Entry 1EP4 (X-ray diffraction, 2.50 A resolution); this record covers chains A and B.

# Chain A
Molecule: HIV-1 reverse transcriptase
From: Human immunodeficiency virus 1
Notes: EC 2.7.7.49; fragment: p66
Reference sequence: P04585 (POL_HV1H2); residues 1-560 here correspond to UniProt positions 587-1146 (UniProt number = residue number + 586)
Chain sequence (560 residues; row label = number of the first residue in the row):
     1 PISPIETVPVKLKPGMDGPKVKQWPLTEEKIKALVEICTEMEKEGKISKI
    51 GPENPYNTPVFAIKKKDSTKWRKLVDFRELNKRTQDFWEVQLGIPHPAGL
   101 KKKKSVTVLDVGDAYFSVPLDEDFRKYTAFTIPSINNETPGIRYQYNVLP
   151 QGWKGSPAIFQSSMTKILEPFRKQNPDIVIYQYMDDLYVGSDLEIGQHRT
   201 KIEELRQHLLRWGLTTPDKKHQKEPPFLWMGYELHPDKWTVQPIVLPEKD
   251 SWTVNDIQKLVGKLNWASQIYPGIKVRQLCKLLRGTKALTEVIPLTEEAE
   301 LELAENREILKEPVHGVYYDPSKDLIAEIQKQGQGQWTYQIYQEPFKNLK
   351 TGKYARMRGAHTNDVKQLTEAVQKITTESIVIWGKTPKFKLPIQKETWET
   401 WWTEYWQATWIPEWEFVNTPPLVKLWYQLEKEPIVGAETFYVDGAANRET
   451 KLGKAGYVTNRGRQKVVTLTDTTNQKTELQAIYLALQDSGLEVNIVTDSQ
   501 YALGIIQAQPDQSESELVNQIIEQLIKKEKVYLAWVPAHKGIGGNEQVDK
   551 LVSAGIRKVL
Disordered / not traced: 1-3, 65-70, 137-141, 219-220, 540-560
Modified positions: Cys280 (3-sulfinoalanine; CSD)
Ligand contacts: S-1153 (S11; 5-(3,5-dichlorophenyl)thio-4-isopropyl-1-(pyridin-4-yl-methyl)-1H-imidazol-2-yl-methyl carbamate): Leu100, Lys101, Lys102, Lys103, Val106, Val179, Tyr181, Tyr183, Tyr188, Val189, Gly190, Pro225, Phe227, Trp229, Leu234, His235, Pro236, Tyr318
UniProt features mapped onto this chain:
  - binding site (Mg(2+)): Asp186
  - site: Trp402 (Essential for RT p66/p51 heterodimerization)

# Chain B
Molecule: HIV-1 reverse transcriptase
From: Human immunodeficiency virus 1
Notes: EC 2.7.7.49; fragment: p51
Reference sequence: P04585 (POL_HV1H2); residues 1-440 here correspond to UniProt positions 587-1026 (UniProt number = residue number + 586)
Chain sequence (440 residues; each row starts with the number of its first residue):
     1 PISPIETVPVKLKPGMDGPKVKQWPLTEEKIKALVEICTEMEKEGKISKI
    51 GPENPYNTPVFAIKKKDSTKWRKLVDFRELNKRTQDFWEVQLGIPHPAGL
   101 KKKKSVTVLDVGDAYFSVPLDEDFRKYTAFTIPSINNETPGIRYQYNVLP
   151 QGWKGSPAIFQSSMTKILEPFRKQNPDIVIYQYMDDLYVGSDLEIGQHRT
   201 KIEELRQHLLRWGLTTPDKKHQKEPPFLWMGYELHPDKWTVQPIVLPEKD
   251 SWTVNDIQKLVGKLNWASQIYPGIKVRQLCKLLRGTKALTEVIPLTEEAE
   301 LELAENREILKEPVHGVYYDPSKDLIAEIQKQGQGQWTYQIYQEPFKNLK
   351 TGKYARMRGAHTNDVKQLTEAVQKITTESIVIWGKTPKFKLPIQKETWET
   401 WWTEYWQATWIPEWEFVNTPPLVKLWYQLEKEPIVGAETF
Disordered / not traced: 1-4, 89-95, 216-231, 357-361, 428-440
UniProt features mapped onto this chain:
  - binding site (Mg(2+)): Asp186
  - site: Trp402 (Essential for RT p66/p51 heterodimerization)

# Interface between chain A and chain B
Residue-residue contacts - 89 pairs, chain A then chain B:
  Val8(A) - Glu53(B)
  Pro9(A) - Glu53(B)
  Gln85(A) - Glu53(B)  hydrogen bond (side chain-backbone)
  Asp86(A) - Pro55(B)
  Phe87(A) - Pro52(B)
  Phe87(A) - Glu53(B)
  Trp88(A) - Pro52(B)  hydrogen bond (backbone-backbone)
  Trp88(A) - Asn54(B)
  Trp88(A) - Pro55(B)
  Trp88(A) - Asn57(B)
  Trp88(A) - Thr131(B)
  Trp88(A) - Arg143(B)
  Leu92(A) - Asn137(B)
  Leu92(A) - Pro140(B)
  Gly93(A) - Asn137(B)
  Ile94(A) - Asn137(B)
  Pro95(A) - Asn136(B)
  His96(A) - Asn136(B)  hydrogen bond (backbone-side chain)
  Gly99(A) - Asn136(B)
  Gly99(A) - Glu138(B)
  Leu100(A) - Asn136(B)
  Leu100(A) - Glu138(B)
  Lys101(A) - Glu138(B)  salt bridge
  Gln161(A) - Pro140(B)
  Ser162(A) - Pro52(B)
  Thr165(A) - Pro140(B)
  Glu169(A) - Lys49(B)
  Tyr181(A) - Glu138(B)
  Glu370(A) - Gln394(B)
  Gln373(A) - Gln394(B)
  Gln373(A) - Glu396(B)  hydrogen bond (side chain-backbone)
  Gln373(A) - Thr397(B)  hydrogen bond
  Gln373(A) - Thr400(B)  hydrogen bond
  Thr377(A) - Thr400(B)
  Ile380(A) - Leu26(B)
  Ile380(A) - Thr400(B)
  Val381(A) - Pro25(B)  hydrophobic
  Val381(A) - Asn136(B)  hydrogen bond (backbone-backbone)
  Ile382(A) - Ile135(B)
  Ile382(A) - Asn136(B)
  Trp383(A) - Ile135(B)
  Gly384(A) - Thr27(B)
  Gly384(A) - Glu28(B)  hydrogen bond (backbone-backbone)
  Gly384(A) - Ile135(B)
  Trp402(A) - Lys331(B)  hydrogen bond (backbone-side chain)
  Trp402(A) - Asp364(B)  hydrogen bond
  Tyr405(A) - Lys331(B)  hydrogen bond (backbone-side chain)
  Trp406(A) - Lys331(B)
  Trp406(A) - Val417(B)
  Trp406(A) - Asn418(B)
  Trp406(A) - Thr419(B)
  Trp406(A) - Pro420(B)
  Trp406(A) - Pro421(B)
  Gln407(A) - Lys331(B)  hydrogen bond (backbone-side chain)
  Gln407(A) - Asp364(B)
  Gln407(A) - Pro392(B)
  Gln407(A) - Val417(B)  hydrogen bond (side chain-backbone)
  Gln407(A) - Asn418(B)  hydrogen bond
  Ala408(A) - Trp337(B)  hydrophobic
  Ala408(A) - Asp364(B)
  Ala408(A) - Pro392(B)  hydrogen bond (backbone-backbone)
  Ala408(A) - Ile393(B)
  Thr409(A) - Asp364(B)  hydrogen bond (backbone-side chain)
  Thr409(A) - Val365(B)
  Trp410(A) - Asn363(B)
  Trp410(A) - Val365(B)  hydrophobic
  Trp410(A) - Trp401(B)
  Pro433(A) - Asn255(B)
  Pro433(A) - Leu289(B)  hydrophobic
  Ile434(A) - Thr290(B)
  Val435(A) - Thr290(B)
  Thr439(A) - Ala288(B)
  Thr439(A) - Leu289(B)  hydrogen bond (side chain-backbone)
  Tyr441(A) - Val254(B)
  Tyr441(A) - Gln258(B)
  Tyr441(A) - Thr286(B)
  Tyr441(A) - Lys287(B)  hydrogen bond (side chain-backbone)
  Val458(A) - Thr286(B)
  Thr459(A) - Thr286(B)
  Asn460(A) - Thr286(B)
  Asn460(A) - Lys287(B)
  Asn460(A) - Ala288(B)
  Asn494(A) - Leu289(B)
  Val496(A) - Gln258(B)
  Val496(A) - Leu289(B)  hydrophobic
  Tyr532(A) - Asn255(B)
  Tyr532(A) - Leu289(B)  hydrophobic
  Trp535(A) - Trp426(B)  hydrophobic
  Val536(A) - Gln258(B)
Interface residues without a listed pair, chain A (59 interface residues in all): Ala158, Ile159, Val179, Ile180, Gln182, Arg358, Lys366, Thr376, Thr386, Gly436, Ala534, Pro537
Interface residues without a listed pair, chain B (50 interface residues in all): Lys20, Trp24, Tyr56, Val261, Gly262, Asn265, Leu368

# In short
Chain A and chain B form an interface of 59 and 50 residues respectively; the contacts include 18 hydrogen
bonds and 1 salt bridge. Polar contacts include Lys101(A)-Glu138(B), Gln85(A)-Glu53(B) and His96(A)-Asn136(B).
Bound to chain A: S-1153.
Here chain A is HIV-1 reverse transcriptase and chain B is HIV-1 reverse transcriptase, both from Human
immunodeficiency virus 1. Entry 1EP4 (Crystal structure of HIV-1 reverse transcriptase in complex with S-1153)
was determined by X-ray diffraction.
